5XTZ - chains A and E of the 5 polymer chains in the assembly; structure by X-ray diffraction, 2.10 A resolution.

Chain A:
Protein: YEATS domain-containing protein 4
From: Homo sapiens
Reference sequence: O95619 (YETS4_HUMAN); numbering as in UniProt (aligned over 15-159)
Sequence (163 residues; each row starts with the number of its first residue; numbers below 1 keep their minus sign (Gly-3 is residue -3)):
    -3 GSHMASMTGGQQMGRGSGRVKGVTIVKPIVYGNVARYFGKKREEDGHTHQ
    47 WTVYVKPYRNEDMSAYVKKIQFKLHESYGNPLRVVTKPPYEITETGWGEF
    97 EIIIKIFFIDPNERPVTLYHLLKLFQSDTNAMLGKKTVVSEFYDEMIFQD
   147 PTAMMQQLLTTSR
Not modelled in the structure: -3 to 18, 158-159
Sequence notes: expression tag (-3 to 14)
Swiss-Prot annotation at these positions:
  - region: Trp93 to Glu97 (Diacetylated histone H3 binding)
  - site: Ser73 (Interacts with diacetylated histone H3)
  - cross-link: Lys37 (Glycyl lysine isopeptide (Lys-Gly) (interchain with G-Cter in SUMO2))
  - mutagenesis: His43 (H43A: Impaired binding to histone H3 succinylated at 'Lys-122' (H3K122succ)), Tyr74 (Y74A: Impaired binding to histone H3 diacetylated at 'Lys-14' and 'Lys-27' (H3K14ac and H3K27ac), and subsequent deposition of histone H2AZ1/H2A.Z into specific chromatin regions ...), Trp93 (W93A: Impaired binding to histone H3 diacetylated at 'Lys-14' and 'Lys-27' (H3K14ac and H3K27ac), and subsequent deposition of histone H2AZ1/H2A.Z into specific chromatin regions ...)
Reported in the primary citation:
  - mutagenesis - W93A: decreased localization to chromatin occupancy
  - binding site for Thr-lys-ala-ala-arg-aly-ser-ala-pro-ala (chain E): His71, Ser73, Tyr74, Trp93, Gly94, Phe96

Chain E:
Protein: Thr-lys-ala-ala-arg-aly-ser-ala-pro-ala
Sequence (10 residues; row label = number of the first residue in the row):
    22 TKAARKSAPA
Modified positions: Lys27 (N(6)-acetyllysine; ALY)

How chain A and chain E interact:
Residue-residue contacts (18):
  His43(A) - Lys27(E)
  His71(A) - Lys27(E)
  Glu72(A) - Ala24(E)
  Ser73(A) - Lys27(E)
  Tyr74(A) - Lys27(E)
  Gly92(A) - Lys27(E)
  Trp93(A) - Lys27(E)
  Trp93(A) - Ala29(E)  hydrophobic
  Trp93(A) - Pro30(E)
  Gly94(A) - Lys27(E)
  Gly94(A) - Ser28(E)
  Glu95(A) - Arg26(E)
  Glu95(A) - Lys27(E)
  Glu95(A) - Ser28(E)  hydrogen bond (backbone-backbone)
  Phe96(A) - Arg26(E)
  Phe121(A) - Ser28(E)
  Phe121(A) - Ala29(E)
  Phe121(A) - Pro30(E)
Also at the interface, not in a pair above, chain A (12 interface residues in all): Glu97
Also at the interface, not in a pair above, chain E (7 interface residues in all): Ala25
The authors on this interface:
  - specific contacts: His71(A)-Lys27(E), Ser73(A)-Lys27(E), Tyr74(A)-Lys27(E), Trp93(A)-Lys27(E), Gly94(A)-Lys27(E), Glu95(A)-Ser28(E) (hydrogen bond), Phe96(A)-Lys27(E), Glu97(A)-Arg26(E)
  - interface residues, chain A: His71(A), Gly92(A), Phe96(A), Phe121(A)

Summary:
The interface between chain A and chain E involves 12 residues on one side and 7 on the other, with 1 hydrogen
bond. The hydrogen-bonded pair Glu95(A)-Ser28(E) is a backbone contact. The authors report contacts between
His71(A) and Lys27(E), Ser73(A) and Lys27(E) and Tyr74(A) and Lys27(E) among others; a hydrogen bond between
Glu95(A) and Ser28(E). The paper reports a binding site for Thr-lys-ala-ala-arg-aly-ser-ala-pro-ala (chain E)
at His71(A), Ser73(A) and Tyr74(A) among others; W93A of chain A reduces localization to chromatin occupancy.
Chain A is YEATS domain-containing protein 4 (Homo sapiens) and chain E is
Thr-lys-ala-ala-arg-aly-ser-ala-pro-ala; the structure, Crystal structure of GAS41 YEATS bound to H3K27ac
peptide, was determined by X-ray diffraction.
